Entry 9GMB (electron microscopy, 4.20 A resolution (low resolution: residue-level contacts below are approximate; hydrogen-bond / salt-bridge calls are withheld)); this record covers chains F and J of the 6 polymer chains in the assembly.

[Chain F]
Molecule: Chromosome partition protein MukE
From: Escherichia coli
Reference sequence: P22524 (MUKE_ECOLI); numbering as in UniProt (aligned over 1-234)
Amino-acid sequence (234 residues; each row starts with the number of its first residue):
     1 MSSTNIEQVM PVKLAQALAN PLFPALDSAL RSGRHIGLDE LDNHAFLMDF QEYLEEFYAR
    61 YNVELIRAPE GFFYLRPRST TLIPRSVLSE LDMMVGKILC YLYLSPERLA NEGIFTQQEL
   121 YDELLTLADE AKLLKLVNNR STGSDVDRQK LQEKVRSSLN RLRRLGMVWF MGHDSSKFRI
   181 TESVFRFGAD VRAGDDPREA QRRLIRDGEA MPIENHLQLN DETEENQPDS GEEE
Unresolved in the structure: 1-6, 210-234

[Chain J]
Molecule: Probable RecBCD inhibitor gp5.9
From: Escherichia phage T7
Reference sequence: P20406 (GP59_BPT7); residues 1-52 here = UniProt positions 1-52
Amino-acid sequence (55 residues; row label = number of the first residue in the row; numbers below 1 keep their minus sign (Gly-2 is residue -2)):
    -2 GPGMSRDLVT IPRDVWNDIQ GYIDSLEREN DSLKNQLMEA DEYVAELEEK LNGTS
Unresolved in the structure: -2 to 2, 50-52
Differences from the reference sequence: expression tag (-2 to 0)
Curated features (UniProtKB/Swiss-Prot):
  - mutagenesis: Leu23 (L23P: Allows phage to overcome the retron Ec48 defense system; when associated with 'C-128' in the gp1.7 protein. Is not toxic when expressed alone in E.coli)

[Interface between chain F and chain J]
Residue-residue contacts (6):
  Ser79(F) - Asn14(J)
  Thr80(F) - Asn14(J)
  Arg85(F) - Arg25(J)
  Val87(F) - Arg25(J)
  Asn138(F) - Glu36(J)
  Arg140(F) - Gln33(J)
Other interface residues (no listed pair), chain F (7 interface residues in all): Val137

[In short]
The interface between chain F and chain J involves 7 residues on one side and 4 on the other. From UniProt:
one mutagenesis site on chain J.
Here chain F is Chromosome partition protein MukE (Escherichia coli) and chain J is Probable RecBCD inhibitor
gp5.9 (Escherichia phage T7). Entry 9GMB (MukEF in complex with the phage protein gp5.9) was determined by
electron microscopy, deposited together with 9GM6, 9GM7, 9GM8, 9GM9, 9GMA and 9GMD.
